PDB entry 3MXD | X-ray diffraction, 1.95 A resolution | chains A and B

[Chain A (and B)]
Protein: HIV-1 protease
Organism: HIV-1 M:B_ARV2/SF2
Notes: EC 3.4.23.16; chain B of this document is another copy of the same molecule, construct and numbering; everything in this record applies to it too
UniProtKB: P03369 (POL_HV1A2); residues 1-99 here correspond to UniProt positions 491-589 (UniProt number = residue number + 490)
Amino-acid sequence (99 residues; each row starts with the number of its first residue):
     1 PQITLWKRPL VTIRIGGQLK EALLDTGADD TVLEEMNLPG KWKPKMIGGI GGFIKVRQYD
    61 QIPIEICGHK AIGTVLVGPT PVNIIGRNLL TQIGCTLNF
Construct notes: engineered mutation Lys7 (Gln497 in P03369), Ile64 (Val554 in P03369)
Small-molecule neighbours: K53 ((5S)-N-{(1S,2R)-3-[(1,3-benzodioxol-5-ylsulfonyl)(2-methylpropyl)amino]-1-benzyl-2-hydroxypropyl}-3-(2-hydroxyphenyl)-2 -oxo-1,3-oxazolidine-5-carboxamide): Leu23, Asp25, Gly27, Ala28, Asp29, Asp30, Ile47, Gly48, Gly49, Ile50, Pro81, Val82, Ile84
Curated features (UniProtKB/Swiss-Prot):
  - region (Dimerization of protease): Pro1 to Leu5, Gly49 to Lys55, Asn88 to Phe99
  - active site: Asp25 (For protease activity)
  - site: Phe99 (Cleavage)

[Chain A / chain B interface]
Pairs across the interface - 99 pairs, chain A then chain B:
  Pro1(A) - Leu97(B)
  Pro1(A) - Asn98(B)
  Pro1(A) - Phe99(B)  hydrogen bond (backbone-backbone)
  Gln2(A) - Thr96(B)  hydrogen bond
  Gln2(A) - Leu97(B)
  Gln2(A) - Asn98(B)  hydrogen bond
  Ile3(A) - Thr96(B)
  Ile3(A) - Leu97(B)  hydrogen bond (backbone-backbone)
  Ile3(A) - Phe99(B)  hydrophobic
  Thr4(A) - Thr96(B)
  Leu5(A) - Thr26(B)
  Leu5(A) - Arg87(B)  hydrogen bond (backbone-side chain)
  Leu5(A) - Leu90(B)  hydrophobic
  Leu5(A) - Thr91(B)
  Leu5(A) - Cys95(B)
  Trp6(A) - Arg87(B)  hydrogen bond (backbone-side chain)
  Trp6(A) - Thr91(B)
  Lys7(A) - Arg87(B)
  Arg8(A) - Asp29(B)  salt bridge
  Arg8(A) - Arg87(B)
  Pro9(A) - Thr26(B)
  Pro9(A) - Arg87(B)
  Pro9(A) - Leu97(B)  hydrophobic
  Leu23(A) - Gly27(B)
  Leu24(A) - Thr26(B)  hydrogen bond (backbone-side chain)
  Leu24(A) - Gly27(B)
  Leu24(A) - Leu97(B)  hydrophobic
  Asp25(A) - Asp25(B)
  Asp25(A) - Thr26(B)
  Asp25(A) - Gly27(B)
  Thr26(A) - Leu5(B)
  Thr26(A) - Pro9(B)
  Thr26(A) - Leu24(B)  hydrogen bond (side chain-backbone)
  Thr26(A) - Asp25(B)
  Thr26(A) - Thr26(B)  hydrogen bond (side chain-backbone)
  Thr26(A) - Leu97(B)
  Gly27(A) - Asp25(B)  hydrogen bond (backbone-side chain)
  Asp29(A) - Arg8(B)  salt bridge
  Gly49(A) - Ile50(B)
  Ile50(A) - Ile47(B)  hydrophobic
  Ile50(A) - Gly49(B)
  Ile50(A) - Ile50(B)  hydrogen bond (backbone-backbone)
  Ile50(A) - Ile54(B)
  Ile50(A) - Thr80(B)
  Gly51(A) - Ile50(B)  hydrogen bond (backbone-backbone)
  Gly51(A) - Gly51(B)
  Gly51(A) - Gly52(B)
  Gly52(A) - Ile50(B)
  Gly52(A) - Gly51(B)
  Ile54(A) - Ile50(B)  hydrophobic
  Ile54(A) - Gly51(B)
  Cys67(A) - Phe99(B)  hydrophobic
  His69(A) - Phe99(B)
  Thr80(A) - Ile50(B)
  Pro81(A) - Gly49(B)
  Pro81(A) - Ile50(B)
  Arg87(A) - Leu5(B)  hydrogen bond (side chain-backbone)
  Arg87(A) - Trp6(B)  hydrogen bond (side chain-backbone)
  Arg87(A) - Lys7(B)
  Arg87(A) - Arg8(B)
  Arg87(A) - Pro9(B)
  Leu90(A) - Leu5(B)  hydrophobic
  Thr91(A) - Leu5(B)
  Thr91(A) - Trp6(B)
  Ile93(A) - Phe99(B)
  Gly94(A) - Asn98(B)
  Gly94(A) - Phe99(B)
  Cys95(A) - Leu5(B)
  Cys95(A) - Leu97(B)  hydrophobic
  Cys95(A) - Asn98(B)
  Cys95(A) - Phe99(B)  hydrophobic
  Thr96(A) - Gln2(B)  hydrogen bond
  Thr96(A) - Ile3(B)
  Thr96(A) - Thr4(B)
  Thr96(A) - Thr96(B)
  Thr96(A) - Leu97(B)
  Thr96(A) - Asn98(B)  hydrogen bond (backbone-backbone)
  Leu97(A) - Pro1(B)
  Leu97(A) - Gln2(B)
  Leu97(A) - Ile3(B)  hydrogen bond (backbone-backbone)
  Leu97(A) - Pro9(B)  hydrophobic
  Leu97(A) - Leu24(B)
  Leu97(A) - Thr26(B)
  Leu97(A) - Cys95(B)  hydrophobic
  Leu97(A) - Thr96(B)
  Leu97(A) - Leu97(B)  hydrophobic
  Asn98(A) - Pro1(B)
  Asn98(A) - Gln2(B)  hydrogen bond
  Asn98(A) - Gly94(B)
  Asn98(A) - Cys95(B)
  Asn98(A) - Thr96(B)  hydrogen bond (backbone-backbone)
  Asn98(A) - Asn98(B)  hydrogen bond
  Phe99(A) - Pro1(B)  hydrogen bond (backbone-backbone)
  Phe99(A) - Ile3(B)  hydrophobic
  Phe99(A) - Cys67(B)  hydrophobic
  Phe99(A) - His69(B)
  Phe99(A) - Ile93(B)
  Phe99(A) - Gly94(B)
  Phe99(A) - Cys95(B)  hydrophobic
Interface residues without a listed pair, chain A (40 interface residues in all): Val32, Ile47, Gly48, Phe53, Ile66, Ile84
Interface residues without a listed pair, chain B (39 interface residues in all): Leu23, Val32, Gly48, Phe53, Pro81, Ile84

[Overview]
Chain A and chain B form an interface of 40 and 39 residues respectively; the contacts include 21 hydrogen
bonds and 2 salt bridges. Polar contacts include Arg8(A)-Asp29(B), Gln2(A)-Thr96(B) and Gln2(A)-Asn98(B).
Chain A binds compound K53.
Both chains are HIV-1 protease (HIV-1 M:B_ARV2/SF2). Entry 3MXD (Crystal structure of HIV-1 protease inhibitor
KC53 in complex with wild-type protease) was determined by X-ray diffraction (same publication as 3MXE).
